Entry 8RFJ (electron microscopy, 3.18 A resolution); this record covers chains A and I of the 12 polymer chains in the assembly.

Chain A:
Molecule: CRISPR type AFERR-associated protein Csf2
Source organism: Pseudomonas oleovorans
UniProt: A0A379PIR9 (A0A379PIR9_PSEOL); residue numbers follow UniProt; this construct covers 1-347
Sequence (347 residues; row label = number of the first residue in the row):
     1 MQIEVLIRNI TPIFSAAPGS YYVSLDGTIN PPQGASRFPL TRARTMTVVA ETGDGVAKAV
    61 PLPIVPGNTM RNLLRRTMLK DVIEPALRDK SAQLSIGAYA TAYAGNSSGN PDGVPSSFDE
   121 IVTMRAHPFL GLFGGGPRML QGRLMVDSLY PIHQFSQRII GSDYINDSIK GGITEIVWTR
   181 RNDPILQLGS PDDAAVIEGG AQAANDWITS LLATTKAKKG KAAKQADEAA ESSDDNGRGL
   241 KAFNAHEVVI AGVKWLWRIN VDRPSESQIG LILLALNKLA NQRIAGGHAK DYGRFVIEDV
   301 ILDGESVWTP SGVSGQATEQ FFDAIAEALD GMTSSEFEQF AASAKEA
Unresolved in the structure: 222-236, 344-347

Chain I:
Molecule: Target strand (TS-)DNA
Sequence (61 nucleotides; row label = number of the first residue in the row; numbers below 1 keep their minus sign (DC-47 is residue -47)):
   -47 CGGTCGGGTC ATACGTCGCG TCTCGAATCT GATGCGTAAC TTGGATGCTT CGTGCGTGAT
    13 G
Unresolved in the structure: -47 to -31, 10-13

Chain A / chain I interface:
Residue-residue contacts - 18 pairs, chain A then chain I:
  Arg37(A) - DT-6(I)  sugar contact
  Phe38(A) - DT-7(I)  base contact
  Phe38(A) - DT-6(I)  sugar contact
  Pro39(A) - DG-5(I)  sugar contact
  Arg181(A) - DG-5(I)  base contact
  Arg181(A) - DG-4(I)  base contact
  Thr215(A) - DT-7(I)  phosphate contact
  Lys219(A) - DT-7(I)  salt bridge to the phosphate
  Lys219(A) - DT-6(I)  hydrogen bond to the base
  Arg238(A) - DT-6(I)  salt bridge to the phosphate
  Arg238(A) - DG-5(I)  sugar contact
  Arg238(A) - DG-4(I)  sugar contact
  Lys241(A) - DT-7(I)  phosphate contact
  Ala242(A) - DT-6(I)  phosphate contact
  Ala242(A) - DG-5(I)  base contact
  Phe243(A) - DT-7(I)  base contact
  Phe243(A) - DT-6(I)  hydrogen bond to the phosphate
  Asn244(A) - DG-5(I)  hydrogen bond to the base
Other interface residues (no listed pair), chain A (13 interface residues in all): Tyr22, Leu25

In short:
Chain A and chain I form an interface of 13 and 4 residues respectively, with 3 hydrogen bonds and 2 salt
bridges. Polar contacts include Lys219(A)-DT-6(I), Asn244(A)-DG-5(I) and Phe243(A)-DT-6(I).
Here chain A is CRISPR type AFERR-associated protein Csf2 (Pseudomonas oleovorans) and chain I is Target
strand (TS-)DNA. Entry 8RFJ (DNA bound type IV-A1 CRISPR effector complex with the DinG helicase from P.
oleovorans) was determined by electron microscopy together with 8RC2, 8RC3, 8S35, 8S36 and 8S37 from the same
study.
